Entry 4B3R (X-ray diffraction, 3.00 A resolution); this record covers chains A and Q of the 23 polymer chains in the assembly.

== Chain A ==
Molecule: 16S ribosomal RNA
Organism: Thermus thermophilus HB8
Sequence (1521 nucleotides; numbered 1 to 1544 plus 21 insertion-coded residues; 44 numbers in that range are skipped by the numbering (no residue carries them; nothing is unmodelled there); the number before each row is that of its first residue; a row labelled like 189A-189L holds insertion residues (189A, then the next letters in order)):
     1 UUGUUGGAGAGUUUGAUCCUGGCUCAGGGUGAACGCUGGCGGCGUGCCUA
    51 AGACAUGCAAGUCGUGCGGGCCG
    76 CGGGGUUUU
    88 ACUCCG
    96 UGGUCAGCGGCGGACGGGUGAGUAACGCGUGGGU
  129A G
   130 ACCUACCCGGAAGAGGGGGACAACCCGGGGAAACUCGGGCUAAUCCCCCA
   180 UGUGGACCCG
189A-189L CCCCUUGGGGUG
   190 UGUCCAAAGGGCUUU
   216 GCCCGCUUCCGGAUGGGCCCGCGUCCCAUCAGCUAGUUGGUGGGGUAAUG
   266 GCCCACCAAGGCGACGACGGGUAGCCGGUCUGAGAGGAUGGCCGGCCACA
   316 GGGGCACUGAGACACGGGCCCCACUCCUACGGGAGGCAGCAGUUAGGAAU
   366 CUUCCGCAAUGGGCGCAAGCCUGACGGAGCGACGCCGCUUGGAGGAAGAA
   416 GCCCUUCGGGGUGUAAACUCCUGA
   441 ACCCGGGACGAAACCCCC
   460 GA
   470 CGAGGGGA
   479 CUGACGGUACCGGGGUAA
   498 UAGCGCCGGCCAACUCCGUGCCAGCAGCCGCGGUAAUACGGAGGGCGCGA
   548 GCGUUACCCGGAUUCACUGGGCGUAAAGGGCGUGUAGGCGGCCUGGGGCG
   598 UCCCAUGUGAAAGACCACGGCUCAACCGUGGGGGAGCGUGGGAUACGCUC
   648 AGGCUAGACGGUGGGAGAGGGUGGUGGAAUUCCCGGAGUAGCGGUGAAAU
   698 GCGCAGAUACCGGGAGGAACGCCGAUGGCGAAGGCAGCCACCUGGUCCAC
   748 CCGUGACGCUGAGGCGCGAAAGCGUGGGGAGCAAACCGGAUUAGAUACCC
   798 GGGUAGUCCACGCCCUAAACGAUGCGCGCUAGGUCUCUGGGUCU
   848 CCUGGGGGCCGAAGCUAACGCGUUAAGCGCGCCGCCUGGGGAGUACGGCC
   898 GCAAGGCUGAAACUCAAAGGAAUUGACGGGGGCCCGCACAAGCGGUGGAG
   948 CAUGUGGUUUAAUUCGAAGCAACGCGAAGAACCUUACCAGGCCUUGACAU
   998 GCUA
 1001A G
  1002 GGAACCCGGGUGAAAGCCUGGGGUGCCCC
1030A-1030D GCGA
  1031 GGGGAGCCCUAGCACAGGUGCUGCAUGGCCGUCGUCAGCUCGUGCCGUGA
  1081 GGUGUUGGGUUAAGUCCCGCAACGAGCGCAACCCCCGCCGUUAGUUGCCA
  1131 GCGGUUCGGCCGGGCACUCUAACGGGACUGCCCGCG
  1168 AAAGCGGGAGGAAGGAGGGGACGACGUCUGGUCAGCAUGGCCCUUACGGC
  1218 CUGGGCGACACACGUGCUACAAUGCCCACUACAAAGCGAUGCCACCCGGC
  1268 AACGGGGAGCUAAUCGCAAAAAGGUGGGCCCAGUUCGGAUUGGGGUCUGC
  1318 AACCCGACCCCAUGAAGCCGGAAUCGCUAGUAAUCGCGGAUCAGCC
 1363A A
  1364 UGCCGCGGUGAAUACGUUCCCGGGCCUUGUACACACCGCCCGUCACGCCA
  1414 UGGGAGCGGGCUCUACCCGAAGUCGCCGG
1442A-1442B GA
  1443 GCCUA
  1452 C
  1456 GGGCAGGCGCCGAGGGUAGGGCCCGUGACUGGGGCGAAGUCGUAACAAGG
  1506 UAGCUGUACCGGAAGGUGCGGCUGGAUCACCUCCUUUCU
Unresolved in the structure: 1-4, 1534-1538
Metal / ion sites: Mg2+ site 1: U12, G21, G22; Mg2+ site 2: U12, C526, G527, A914; Mg2+ site 3: U14, U17; Mg2+ site 4: G15, U920; Mg2+ site 5 near G21 (its only coordinating residue here); Mg2+ site 6 near G29 (its only coordinating residue here); Mg2+ site 7: A33, C398; Mg2+ site 8: U37, G38; Mg2+ site 9: C58, U387; Mg2+ site 10: G61, U62, G105; Mg2+ site 11: G70, U99; Mg2+ site 12: G107, G324, G326; 129 more Mg2+ sites not listed; 12 more K+ sites not listed
Ligand contacts: M5Z ((1R,2R,3S,4R,6S)-4,6-diamino-2-{[3-O-(2,6-diamino-2,6-dideoxy-beta-L-idopyranosyl)-beta-D-ribofuranosyl]oxy}-3-hydroxycyclohexyl 2-amino-2-deoxy-4,6-O-[(1R)-3-phenylpropylidene]-alpha-D-glucopyranoside): G1405, U1406, C1407, A1408, C1409, G1489, C1490, G1491, A1492, A1493, G1494, U1495, C1496
From the paper describing this entry:
  - binding site for M5Z: G1491, A1492
  - mutagenesis - A1408G (>=720 uM), G1491A (>=720 uM), G1491C (>=720 uM): decreased binding to M5Z

== Chain Q ==
Protein: 30S ribosomal protein S17
Organism: Thermus thermophilus HB8
UniProt: Q5SHP7 (RS17_THET8); residues 1-104 here correspond to UniProt positions 2-105 (UniProt number = residue number + 1)
Sequence (104 residues; numbered 1 to 104; the number before each row is that of its first residue):
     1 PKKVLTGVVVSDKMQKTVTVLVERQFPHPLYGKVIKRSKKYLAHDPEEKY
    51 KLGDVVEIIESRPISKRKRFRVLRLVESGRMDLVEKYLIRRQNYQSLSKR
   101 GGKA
Sequence notes: conflict Gln95 (Glu96 in Q5SHP7)
Metal / ion sites: Mg2+ site 1: Asp12, Met14, Glu48; Mg2+ site 2: Tyr31 (shared with A563(A) of chain A); Mg2+ site 3: Ser38 (shared with C280(A) of chain A); Mg2+ site 4: Ile64 (shared with G266(A) of chain A)

== Chain A / chain Q interface ==
Residue-residue contacts - 102 pairs, chain A then chain Q:
  G127(A) - Pro1(Q)  hydrogen bond to the sugar
  G127(A) - Glu60(Q)  hydrogen bond to the base
  G128(A) - Pro1(Q)  sugar contact
  G128(A) - Lys2(Q)  hydrogen bond to the sugar
  G128(A) - Glu60(Q)  sugar contact
  A130(A) - Arg62(Q)  salt bridge to the phosphate
  A130(A) - Pro63(Q)  base contact
  U189F(A) - Lys2(Q)  hydrogen bond to the base
  U189F(A) - Ser61(Q)  base contact
  U189F(A) - Arg62(Q)  hydrogen bond to the sugar
  U189F(A) - Arg71(Q)  hydrogen bond to the base
  G189G(A) - Arg62(Q)  base contact
  C234(A) - Glu60(Q)  base contact
  C234(A) - Pro63(Q)  sugar contact
  C234(A) - Arg69(Q)  hydrogen bond to the phosphate
  C235(A) - Glu60(Q)  sugar contact
  C235(A) - Arg69(Q)  salt bridge to the phosphate
  C235(A) - Phe70(Q)  sugar contact
  G236(A) - Lys3(Q)  sugar contact
  G236(A) - Lys39(Q)  salt bridge to the phosphate
  G236(A) - Tyr41(Q)  hydrogen bond to the phosphate
  C237(A) - Arg24(Q)  hydrogen bond to the phosphate
  C237(A) - Lys39(Q)  salt bridge to the phosphate
  C237(A) - Tyr41(Q)  phosphate contact
  G238(A) - Arg24(Q)  salt bridge to the phosphate
  A246(A) - Leu97(Q)  hydrogen bond to the sugar
  A246(A) - Ser98(Q)  phosphate contact
  G247(A) - Ser98(Q)  phosphate contact
  G247(A) - Lys99(Q)  phosphate contact
  U253(A) - Met14(Q)  sugar contact
  U253(A) - Lys66(Q)  salt bridge to the phosphate
  G254(A) - Met14(Q)  sugar contact
  G254(A) - Gln15(Q)  hydrogen bond to the sugar
  G254(A) - Thr17(Q)  hydrogen bond to the sugar
  G254(A) - Ser65(Q)  hydrogen bond to the phosphate
  G254(A) - Lys66(Q)  phosphate contact
  G254(A) - Arg67(Q)  phosphate contact
  G254(A) - Lys68(Q)  hydrogen bond to the phosphate
  G255(A) - Gln15(Q)  hydrogen bond to the sugar
  G255(A) - Lys16(Q)  hydrogen bond to the phosphate
  G255(A) - Ile64(Q)  phosphate contact
  G255(A) - Ser65(Q)  phosphate contact
  G255(A) - Lys68(Q)  salt bridge to the phosphate
  U256(A) - Lys16(Q)  salt bridge to the phosphate
  U264(A) - Arg62(Q)  sugar contact
  U264(A) - Pro63(Q)  hydrogen bond to the sugar
  G265(A) - Pro63(Q)  sugar contact
  G265(A) - Ile64(Q)  phosphate contact
  G265(A) - Ser65(Q)  sugar contact
  G265(A) - Lys66(Q)  hydrogen bond to the sugar
  G266(A) - Lys66(Q)  sugar contact
  C267(A) - Lys66(Q)  phosphate contact
  C272(A) - Gln15(Q)  base contact
  A273(A) - Gln15(Q)  hydrogen bond to the sugar
  G275(A) - Lys13(Q)  salt bridge to the phosphate
  G275(A) - Met14(Q)  phosphate contact
  G276(A) - Ser11(Q)  hydrogen bond to the phosphate
  G276(A) - Met14(Q)  sugar contact
  G276(A) - Thr19(Q)  phosphate contact
  G276(A) - Arg67(Q)  hydrogen bond to the sugar
  C277(A) - Lys40(Q)  salt bridge to the phosphate
  C277(A) - Arg67(Q)  salt bridge to the phosphate
  G278(A) - Lys40(Q)  salt bridge to the phosphate
  G278(A) - Arg91(Q)  base contact
  G278(A) - Tyr94(Q)  base contact
  A279(A) - Tyr94(Q)  hydrogen bond to the phosphate
  A279(A) - Leu97(Q)  hydrogen bond to the base
  C280(A) - Lys36(Q)  base contact
  C280(A) - Arg37(Q)  hydrogen bond to the sugar
  C280(A) - Ser38(Q)  hydrogen bond to the base
  C564(A) - Leu30(Q)  base contact
  C564(A) - Tyr31(Q)  sugar contact
  G581(A) - Ala104(Q)  sugar contact
  U582(A) - Asn93(Q)  hydrogen bond to the sugar
  U582(A) - Ala104(Q)  sugar contact
  A583(A) - Ile89(Q)  sugar contact
  A583(A) - Asn93(Q)  hydrogen bond to the sugar
  G584(A) - Lys86(Q)  phosphate contact
  G584(A) - Arg90(Q)  salt bridge to the phosphate
  G585(A) - Lys33(Q)  hydrogen bond to the phosphate
  G585(A) - Lys36(Q)  salt bridge to the phosphate
  C586(A) - Lys33(Q)  salt bridge to the phosphate
  C596(A) - Gln25(Q)  base contact
  G597(A) - Gln25(Q)  sugar contact
  G597(A) - Val34(Q)  sugar contact
  U598(A) - Pro27(Q)  phosphate contact
  G635(A) - Pro1(Q)  sugar contact
  U636(A) - Pro1(Q)  sugar contact
  A759(A) - Asn93(Q)  base contact
  G760(A) - Asn93(Q)  hydrogen bond to the base
  G760(A) - Ser96(Q)  base contact
  G760(A) - Leu97(Q)  sugar contact
  G760(A) - Ala104(Q)  base contact
  G761(A) - Gly101(Q)  phosphate contact
  G761(A) - Gly102(Q)  hydrogen bond to the sugar
  G761(A) - Lys103(Q)  hydrogen bond to the sugar
  G761(A) - Ala104(Q)  base contact
  C762(A) - Lys103(Q)  hydrogen bond to the sugar
  G895(A) - Lys99(Q)  phosphate contact
  C896(A) - Lys99(Q)  salt bridge to the phosphate
  C896(A) - Arg100(Q)  phosphate contact
  C897(A) - Arg100(Q)  salt bridge to the phosphate
Interface residues without a listed pair, chain A (52 interface residues in all): U129, U252, G644, C647, C879
Interface residues without a listed pair, chain Q (54 interface residues in all): Glu23, Leu42, His44, Arg80

== In short ==
52 residues of chain A face 54 of chain Q across their interface, with 32 hydrogen bonds and 17 salt bridges.
Polar contacts include G127(A)-Glu60(Q), U189F(A)-Lys2(Q) and U189F(A)-Arg71(Q). Chain A binds compound M5Z.
The paper reports a binding site for M5Z at G1491(A) and A1492(A); A1408G, G1491A and G1491C of chain A reduce
binding to M5Z.
Chain A is 16S ribosomal RNA and chain Q is 30S ribosomal protein S17, both from Thermus thermophilus HB8; the
structure, Crystal structure of the 30S ribosome in complex with compound 30, was determined by X-ray
diffraction together with 4B3M, 4B3S and 4B3T from the same study.
